7DSC - chains A and B of the 8 polymer chains in the assembly; structure by electron microscopy, 3.50 A resolution.

== Chain A (and B) ==
Molecule: Calcium homeostasis modulator 1
From: Danio rerio
Notes: chain B of this document is another copy of the same molecule, construct and numbering; everything in this record applies to it too
UniProtKB: E7F2J4 (E7F2J4_DANRE); residues 2-346 here = UniProt positions 2-346
Sequence (358 residues; each row starts with the number of its first residue; numbers below 1 keep their minus sign (Leu-11 is residue -11)):
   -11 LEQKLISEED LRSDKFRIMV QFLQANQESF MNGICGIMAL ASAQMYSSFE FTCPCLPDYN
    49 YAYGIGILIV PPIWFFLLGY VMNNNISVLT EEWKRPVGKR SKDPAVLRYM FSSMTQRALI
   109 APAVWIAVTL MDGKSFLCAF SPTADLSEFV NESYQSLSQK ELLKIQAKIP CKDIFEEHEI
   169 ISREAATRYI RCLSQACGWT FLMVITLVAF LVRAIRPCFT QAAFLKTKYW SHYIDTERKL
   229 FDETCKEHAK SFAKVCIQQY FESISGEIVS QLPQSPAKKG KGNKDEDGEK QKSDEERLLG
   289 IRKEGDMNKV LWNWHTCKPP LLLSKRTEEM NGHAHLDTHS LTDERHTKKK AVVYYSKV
Unresolved in the structure: -11 to 4, 19-23, 88-91, 205-346
Differences from the reference sequence: expression tag (-11 to 1)
Disulfides: Cys41-Cys126, Cys43-Cys159
Covalent attachments: N-acetylglucosamine (NAG) linked to Asn139

== How chain A and chain B interact ==
Pairs across the interface (26):
  Gln32(A) - Phe10(B)  hydrogen bond (side chain-backbone)
  Gln32(A) - Ala13(B)
  Ser36(A) - Ile6(B)
  Ser36(A) - Phe10(B)
  Phe37(A) - Met119(B)  hydrophobic
  Phe37(A) - Gln183(B)
  Phe37(A) - Trp187(B)
  Glu38(A) - Arg179(B)
  Glu38(A) - Gln183(B)  hydrogen bond (backbone-side chain)
  Cys41(A) - Arg176(B)  hydrogen bond (backbone-side chain)
  Tyr51(A) - Cys180(B)  hydrophobic
  Tyr51(A) - Gln183(B)  hydrogen bond
  Trp62(A) - Trp187(B)  hydrophobic
  Trp62(A) - Leu190(B)
  Trp62(A) - Met191(B)  hydrophobic
  Trp62(A) - Thr194(B)  hydrogen bond
  Leu65(A) - Met191(B)  hydrophobic
  Val69(A) - Phe198(B)  hydrophobic
  Val69(A) - Arg201(B)
  Asn72(A) - Arg201(B)
  Ile74(A) - Phe198(B)  hydrophobic
  Thr78(A) - Ala202(B)
  Cys159(A) - Arg176(B)  hydrogen bond
  Asp161(A) - Glu172(B)
  Asp161(A) - Arg176(B)  salt bridge
  Ile162(A) - Arg176(B)
Other interface residues (no listed pair), chain A (25 interface residues in all): Thr40, Pro42, Leu44, Ile55, Val58, Pro59, Ile61, Leu66, Asn71, Ser75
Other interface residues (no listed pair), chain B (20 interface residues in all): Asn14, Phe137, Ala173, Leu195

== In short ==
25 residues of chain A face 20 of chain B across their interface; the contacts include 6 hydrogen bonds and 1
salt bridge. Polar contacts include Asp161(A)-Arg176(B), Gln32(A)-Phe10(B) and Glu38(A)-Gln183(B).
N-acetylglucosamine is covalently linked to Asn139(A).
Chain A and chain B are both Calcium homeostasis modulator 1 (Danio rerio); the structure, CALHM1 open state
with disordered CTH, was determined by electron microscopy (same publication as 7DSD and 7DSE).
